Entry 3OEU (X-ray diffraction, 2.60 A resolution); this record covers chains C and D of the 28 polymer chains in the assembly.

[Chain C]
Name: Proteasome component PRE6
From: Saccharomyces cerevisiae
Notes: EC 3.4.25.1
Reference sequence: P40303 (PSA7_YEAST); the construct lacks a stretch of the UniProt sequence and is renumbered around it, so the offset changes along the chain: 7-62 = UniProt 3-58; 63-143 = UniProt 60-140; 145-180 = UniProt 144-179; 182-203 = UniProt 184-205; 1 more segments
Chain sequence (241 residues; each row starts with the number of its first residue; note: 3 numbers in that range are skipped by the numbering (no residue carries them; nothing is unmodelled there); a row labelled like 180A-180D holds insertion residues (180A, then the next letters in order)):
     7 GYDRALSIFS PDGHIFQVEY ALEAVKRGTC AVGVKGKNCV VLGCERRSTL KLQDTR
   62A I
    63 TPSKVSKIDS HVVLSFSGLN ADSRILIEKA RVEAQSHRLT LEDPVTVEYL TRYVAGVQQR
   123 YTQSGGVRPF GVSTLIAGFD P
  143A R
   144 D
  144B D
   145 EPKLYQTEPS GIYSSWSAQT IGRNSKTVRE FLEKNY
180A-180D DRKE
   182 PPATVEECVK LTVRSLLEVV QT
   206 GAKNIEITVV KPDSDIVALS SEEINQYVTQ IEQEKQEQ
UniProt features mapped onto this chain:
  - modified residue: Thr63 (Phosphothreonine)

[Chain D]
Name: Proteasome component PUP2
From: Saccharomyces cerevisiae
Notes: EC 3.4.25.1
Reference sequence: P32379 (PSA5_YEAST); the construct lacks a stretch of the UniProt sequence and is renumbered around it, so the offset changes along the chain: 1-123 = UniProt 1-123; 125-144 = UniProt 131-150; 145-180 = UniProt 152-187; 184-202 = UniProt 191-209; 3 more segments
Chain sequence (260 residues; numbered 1 to 254 plus 13 insertion-coded residues; 7 numbers in that range are skipped by the numbering (no residue carries them; nothing is unmodelled there); the number before each row is that of its first residue; a row labelled like 123A-123G holds insertion residues (123A, then the next letters in order)):
     1 MFLTRSEYDR GVSTFSPEGR LFQVEYSLEA IKLGSTAIGI ATKEGVVLGV EKRATSPLLE
    61 SDSIEKIVEI DRHIGCAMSG LTADARSMIE HARTAAVTHN LYYDEDINVE SLTQSVCDLA
   121 LRF
123A-123G GEGASGE
   125 ERLMSRPFGV ALLIAGHDAD
  144A D
   145 GYQLFHAEPS GTFYRYNAKA IGSGSEGAQA ELLNEW
180C-180E HSS
   184 LTLKEAELLV LKILKQVME
   205 EKLDE
209A-209B NN
   210 AQLSCITKQD GFKIYDNEKT AELI
   235 KELKEKEAAE SPEEADVEMS
Unresolved in the structure: 1-8, 245-254
Bound ions: Mg2+: Glu105 (shared with 2 residues of chain L)

[Interface between chain C and chain D]
Contacting residue pairs (61):
  Ala11(C) - Val12(D)  hydrophobic
  Ala11(C) - Ser129(D)
  Ser13(C) - Ser129(D)
  Ser13(C) - Arg130(D)
  Ile14(C) - Asp9(D)
  Ile14(C) - Val12(D)  hydrophobic
  Ile14(C) - Gln23(D)
  Phe15(C) - Gln23(D)
  Phe15(C) - Tyr26(D)  hydrophobic
  Phe15(C) - Ser27(D)
  Phe15(C) - Leu81(D)  hydrophobic
  Phe15(C) - Arg130(D)
  Phe15(C) - Pro131(D)
  Phe15(C) - Gly133(D)
  Ser16(C) - Tyr26(D)
  Pro17(C) - Tyr26(D)  hydrophobic
  Pro17(C) - Glu29(D)
  Asp18(C) - Leu33(D)
  Gly19(C) - Tyr26(D)
  Gly19(C) - Glu29(D)
  Gly19(C) - Ala30(D)
  His20(C) - Leu33(D)
  Ile21(C) - Leu81(D)  hydrophobic
  Ile21(C) - Arg130(D)
  Lys41(C) - Glu60(D)  salt bridge
  Arg114(C) - Arg86(D)
  Gln121(C) - Ala83(D)
  Gln121(C) - Asp84(D)
  Gln121(C) - Arg130(D)
  Thr124(C) - Arg130(D)  hydrogen bond (backbone-side chain)
  Gln125(C) - Met128(D)
  Gln125(C) - Ser129(D)  hydrogen bond (backbone-backbone)
  Gln125(C) - Arg130(D)
  Gln125(C) - Phe132(D)
  Ser126(C) - Ser129(D)
  Gly127(C) - Ser129(D)
  Ser154(C) - Ala83(D)
  Gly155(C) - Ala83(D)
  Ile156(C) - Thr82(D)
  Ile156(C) - Ala83(D)
  Tyr157(C) - Arg86(D)  hydrogen bond
  Ser158(C) - Leu59(D)
  Ser158(C) - Ser63(D)
  Ser159(C) - Leu59(D)
  Ser159(C) - Glu60(D)  hydrogen bond (backbone-backbone)
  Ser159(C) - Ser63(D)  hydrogen bond (backbone-side chain)
  Trp160(C) - Thr55(D)
  Trp160(C) - Ser56(D)
  Trp160(C) - Leu58(D)
  Trp160(C) - Leu59(D)  hydrophobic
  Trp160(C) - Glu60(D)
  Ser161(C) - Leu58(D)  hydrogen bond (backbone-backbone)
  Ser161(C) - Glu60(D)
  Ala162(C) - Leu58(D)
  Glu177(C) - Ser56(D)
  Glu177(C) - Pro57(D)
  Glu177(C) - Leu58(D)
  Arg180B(C) - Pro57(D)  hydrogen bond (side chain-backbone)
  Arg180B(C) - Leu58(D)  hydrogen bond (side chain-backbone)
  Arg180B(C) - Leu59(D)  hydrogen bond (side chain-backbone)
  Arg180B(C) - Glu60(D)
Also at the interface, not in a pair above, chain C (31 interface residues in all): Arg173, Leu176, Tyr180
Also at the interface, not in a pair above, chain D (27 interface residues in all): Ser87

[Summary]
Chain C and chain D form an interface of 31 and 27 residues respectively, with 9 hydrogen bonds and 1 salt
bridge. Among the polar pairs are Lys41(C)-Glu60(D), Thr124(C)-Arg130(D) and Tyr157(C)-Arg86(D).
Chain C is Proteasome component PRE6 and chain D is Proteasome component PUP2, both from Saccharomyces
cerevisiae; the structure, Structure of yeast 20S open-gate proteasome with Compound 24, was determined by
X-ray diffraction together with 3SDI, 3SDK and 3OEV from the same study.
